Entry 8WET (electron microscopy, 2.76 A resolution); this record covers chains A and F of the 8 polymer chains in the assembly.

# Chain A (and F)
Name: TdpA
Organism: Thermus antranikianii DSM 12462
Notes: chain F of this document is another copy of the same molecule, construct and numbering; everything in this record applies to it too
Amino-acid sequence (586 residues; numbered 1 to 586; the number before each row is that of its first residue):
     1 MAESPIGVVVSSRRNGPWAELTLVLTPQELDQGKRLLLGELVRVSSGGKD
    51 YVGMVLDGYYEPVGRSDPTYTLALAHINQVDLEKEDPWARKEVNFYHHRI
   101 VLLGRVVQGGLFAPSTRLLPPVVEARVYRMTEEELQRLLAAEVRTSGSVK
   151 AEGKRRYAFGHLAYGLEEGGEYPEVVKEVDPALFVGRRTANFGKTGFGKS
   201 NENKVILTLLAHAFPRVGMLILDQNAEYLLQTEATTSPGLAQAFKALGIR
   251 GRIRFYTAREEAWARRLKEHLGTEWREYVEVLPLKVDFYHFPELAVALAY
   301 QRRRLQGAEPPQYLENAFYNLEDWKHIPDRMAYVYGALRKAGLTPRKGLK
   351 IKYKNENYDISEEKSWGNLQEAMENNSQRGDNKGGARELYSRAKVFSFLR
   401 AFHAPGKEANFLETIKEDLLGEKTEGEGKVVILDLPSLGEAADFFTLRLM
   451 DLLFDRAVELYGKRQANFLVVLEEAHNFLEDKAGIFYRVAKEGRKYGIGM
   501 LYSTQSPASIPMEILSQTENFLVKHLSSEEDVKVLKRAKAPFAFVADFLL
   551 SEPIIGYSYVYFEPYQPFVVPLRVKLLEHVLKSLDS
Unresolved in the structure: 1-2

# How chain A and chain F interact
Pairs across the interface (94; chain A residue first):
  Gly7(A) - His76(F)
  Val8(A) - Leu72(F)  hydrophobic
  Val9(A) - Leu72(F)
  Val10(A) - Tyr60(F)
  Val10(A) - Thr69(F)
  Ser12(A) - Tyr59(F)
  Ser12(A) - Tyr60(F)  hydrogen bond (backbone-backbone)
  Ser12(A) - Tyr96(F)  hydrogen bond
  Arg13(A) - Gly58(F)
  Arg13(A) - Tyr59(F)
  Arg14(A) - Leu38(F)
  Arg14(A) - Asp57(F)
  Arg14(A) - Gly58(F)  hydrogen bond (backbone-backbone)
  Arg14(A) - Phe548(F)
  Gly16(A) - Asp547(F)
  Pro17(A) - Asp547(F)
  Pro17(A) - Ser551(F)  hydrogen bond (backbone-side chain)
  Thr26(A) - His76(F)
  Thr26(A) - Ile77(F)
  Gln28(A) - His76(F)
  Gln28(A) - Ile77(F)
  Glu29(A) - His76(F)  salt bridge
  Gly64(A) - Tyr70(F)
  Ala113(A) - Leu166(F)  hydrophobic
  Pro114(A) - Ser551(F)
  Pro114(A) - Glu552(F)
  Pro114(A) - Pro553(F)
  Pro114(A) - Ile554(F)  hydrophobic
  Thr116(A) - Glu167(F)  hydrogen bond
  Arg117(A) - Leu37(F)
  Arg117(A) - Leu38(F)  hydrogen bond (side chain-backbone)
  Arg117(A) - Tyr164(F)
  Arg117(A) - Glu167(F)  hydrogen bond (backbone-side chain)
  Arg117(A) - Phe548(F)
  Arg117(A) - Glu552(F)  salt bridge
  Arg117(A) - Tyr557(F)
  Arg117(A) - Tyr559(F)  hydrogen bond
  Leu118(A) - Arg35(F)
  Leu118(A) - Leu37(F)  hydrophobic
  Leu119(A) - Leu38(F)  hydrophobic
  Leu119(A) - Gly58(F)
  Leu119(A) - Tyr96(F)
  Pro120(A) - Tyr96(F)
  Pro121(A) - Arg35(F)
  Pro121(A) - Asn94(F)
  Val122(A) - Tyr60(F)  hydrophobic
  Val123(A) - Arg90(F)
  Val123(A) - Val93(F)  hydrophobic
  Val123(A) - Asn94(F)
  Glu124(A) - Arg35(F)  salt bridge
  Val143(A) - Pro553(F)
  Val143(A) - Ile555(F)  hydrophobic
  Arg144(A) - Ile555(F)
  Thr145(A) - Ile555(F)
  Gln312(A) - Arg392(F)  hydrogen bond
  Glu315(A) - Arg392(F)  salt bridge
  Asn316(A) - Arg392(F)  hydrogen bond
  Phe318(A) - Lys394(F)  hydrogen bond (backbone-side chain)
  Tyr319(A) - Arg392(F)
  Tyr319(A) - Lys394(F)
  Tyr319(A) - Val395(F)  hydrophobic
  Asn320(A) - Ser391(F)  hydrogen bond (side chain-backbone)
  Asp323(A) - Lys340(F)  salt bridge
  Asp451(A) - Arg303(F)  salt bridge
  Phe454(A) - Glu440(F)
  Val458(A) - Arg259(F)  hydrogen bond (backbone-side chain)
  Val458(A) - Gly439(F)
  Glu459(A) - Arg259(F)
  Tyr461(A) - Ala226(F)
  Tyr461(A) - Arg259(F)  hydrogen bond (backbone-side chain)
  Tyr461(A) - Asp434(F)  hydrogen bond
  Tyr461(A) - Pro436(F)
  Gly462(A) - Ala262(F)
  Asp481(A) - Leu305(F)
  Asp481(A) - Gln306(F)  hydrogen bond (side chain-backbone)
  Ala483(A) - Arg303(F)
  Ala483(A) - Arg304(F)
  Ala483(A) - Leu305(F)
  Gly484(A) - Leu305(F)
  Ile485(A) - Arg303(F)
  Arg488(A) - Glu440(F)  salt bridge
  Arg494(A) - Asn225(F)  hydrogen bond
  Arg494(A) - Glu474(F)  salt bridge
  Lys495(A) - Gln224(F)
  Lys495(A) - Pro436(F)
  Tyr496(A) - Pro436(F)  hydrogen bond (side chain-backbone)
  Tyr496(A) - Gly439(F)
  Arg537(A) - Ser528(F)
  Ala538(A) - Ser527(F)
  Ala540(A) - Ser527(F)
  Glu563(A) - Lys194(F)  salt bridge
  Pro564(A) - Phe197(F)
  Tyr565(A) - Gly196(F)  hydrogen bond (side chain-backbone)
  Tyr565(A) - Ile555(F)  hydrophobic
Also at the interface, not in a pair above, chain A (69 interface residues in all): Ile6, Ser11, Trp18, Val24, Pro27, Lys49, Val63, Phe95, Leu111, Ser115, Ser146, Glu322, Asn382, Lys491, Lys539
Also at the interface, not in a pair above, chain F (63 interface residues in all): Leu36, Gly39, Asp67, Ala73, Gln79, Gly165, Thr195, Arg379, Ser437, Asn477, Arg573

# Summary
69 residues of chain A face 63 of chain F across their interface, with 19 hydrogen bonds and 9 salt bridges.
Among the polar pairs are Glu29(A)-His76(F), Arg117(A)-Glu552(F) and Glu124(A)-Arg35(F).
Both chains are TdpA (Thermus antranikianii DSM 12462). Entry 8WET (The cryo-EM structure of TdpAB complex)
was determined by electron microscopy (same publication as 8Y1K and 8WFD).
